2P3V - chains A and D of the 4 polymer chains in the assembly; structure by X-ray diffraction, 2.40 A resolution.

== Chain A ==
Protein: Inositol-1-monophosphatase
Organism: Thermotoga maritima
Notes: EC 3.1.3.25
UniProtKB: O33832 (SUHB_THEMA); residues 1001-1256 here correspond to UniProt positions 1-256 (UniProt number = residue number - 1000)
Chain sequence (256 residues; each row starts with the number of its first residue):
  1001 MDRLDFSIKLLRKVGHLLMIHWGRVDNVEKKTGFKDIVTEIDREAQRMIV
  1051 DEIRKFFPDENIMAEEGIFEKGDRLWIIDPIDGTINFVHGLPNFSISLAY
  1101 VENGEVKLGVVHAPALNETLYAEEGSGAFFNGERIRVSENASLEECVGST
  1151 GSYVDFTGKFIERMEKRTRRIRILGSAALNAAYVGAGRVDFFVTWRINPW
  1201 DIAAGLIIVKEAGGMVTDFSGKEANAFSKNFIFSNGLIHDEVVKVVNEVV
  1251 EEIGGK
Unresolved in the structure: 1255-1256
Small-molecule neighbours: s,r meso-tartaric acid (SRT): Asp1036, Gly1151, Ser1152, Tyr1153, Gly1175, Ser1176, Ala1177, Thr1194, Ile1197
Curated features (UniProtKB/Swiss-Prot):
  - binding site (Mg(2+)): Glu1065, Asp1079, Ile1081, Asp1082, Asp1201
  - binding site (substrate): Asp1082 to Thr1084, Arg1172, Ala1177, Arg1196

== Chain D ==
Protein: Inositol-1-monophosphatase
Organism: Thermotoga maritima
Notes: EC 3.1.3.25
UniProtKB: O33832 (SUHB_THEMA); residues 4001-4256 here correspond to UniProt positions 1-256 (UniProt number = residue number - 4000)
Chain sequence (256 residues; row label = number of the first residue in the row):
  4001 MDRLDFSIKLLRKVGHLLMIHWGRVDNVEKKTGFKDIVTEIDREAQRMIV
  4051 DEIRKFFPDENIMAEEGIFEKGDRLWIIDPIDGTINFVHGLPNFSISLAY
  4101 VENGEVKLGVVHAPALNETLYAEEGSGAFFNGERIRVSENASLEECVGST
  4151 GSYVDFTGKFIERMEKRTRRIRILGSAALNAAYVGAGRVDFFVTWRINPW
  4201 DIAAGLIIVKEAGGMVTDFSGKEANAFSKNFIFSNGLIHDEVVKVVNEVV
  4251 EEIGGK
Unresolved in the structure: 4255-4256
Small-molecule neighbours: s,r meso-tartaric acid (SRT): Asp4082, Gly4083, Thr4084, Ile4085, Gly4151, Ser4152, Tyr4153, Gly4175, Ser4176, Ala4177
Curated features (UniProtKB/Swiss-Prot):
  - binding site (Mg(2+)): Glu4065, Asp4079, Ile4081, Asp4082, Asp4201
  - binding site (substrate): Asp4082 to Thr4084, Arg4172, Ala4177, Arg4196

== Interface between chain A and chain D ==
Pairs across the interface - 12 pairs, chain A then chain D:
  Lys1009(A) with Arg4024(D)
  Lys1013(A) with Ile4020(D)
  His1016(A) with His4016(D); Met4019(D); Ile4020(D)
  Leu1017(A) with Ile4020(D), hydrophobic
  Met1019(A) with His4016(D)
  Ile1020(A) with Lys4013(D); His4016(D); Leu4017(D), hydrophobic
  Arg1024(A) with Lys4013(D); Glu4052(D), salt bridge

== Overview ==
Chain A and chain D each contribute 7 residues to their interface, with 1 salt bridge. Its one salt-bridged
contact is Arg1024(A)-Glu4052(D). Chain A binds s,r meso-tartaric acid. Ligands of chain D: s,r meso-tartaric
acid.
Both chains are Inositol-1-monophosphatase (Thermotoga maritima). Entry 2P3V (Thermotoga maritima IMPase
TM1415) was determined by X-ray diffraction together with 2P3N from the same study.
